4YKJ - chains A and B; structure by X-ray diffraction, 1.40 A resolution.

[Chain A (and B)]
Molecule: ML032222a iGluR
Organism: Mnemiopsis leidyi
Notes: fragment: ligand binding domain; chain B of this document is another copy of the same molecule, construct and numbering; everything in this record applies to it too
Chain sequence (256 residues; each row starts with the number of its first residue):
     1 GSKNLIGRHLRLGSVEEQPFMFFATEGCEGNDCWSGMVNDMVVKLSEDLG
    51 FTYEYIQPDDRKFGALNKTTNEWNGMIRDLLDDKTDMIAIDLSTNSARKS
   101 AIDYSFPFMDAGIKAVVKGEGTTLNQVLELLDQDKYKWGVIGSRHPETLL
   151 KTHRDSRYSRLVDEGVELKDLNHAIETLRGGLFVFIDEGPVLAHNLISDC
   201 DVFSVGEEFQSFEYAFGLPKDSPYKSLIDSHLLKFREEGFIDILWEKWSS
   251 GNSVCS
Unresolved in the structure: 1-4, 252-256 (chain B: 256)
Disulfides: C28-C33
Ligand contacts: alanine / glycine: E17, F63, D91, L92, S93, R98, R144, H145, E188, Y214

[How chain A and chain B interact]
Pairs across the interface - 33 pairs, chain A then chain B:
  T94(A) - F106(B)
  N95(A) - L233(B)
  N95(A) - E237(B)
  S96(A) - K234(B)
  S96(A) - E237(B)  hydrogen bond
  K99(A) - S226(B)  hydrogen bond (side chain-backbone)
  K99(A) - D229(B)
  K99(A) - S230(B)
  K99(A) - L233(B)
  F106(A) - T94(B)
  D110(A) - D110(B)
  D110(A) - E213(B)
  L149(A) - E237(B)
  T152(A) - E237(B)
  Q210(A) - E237(B)  hydrogen bond (side chain-backbone)
  S211(A) - R236(B)  hydrogen bond
  E213(A) - P107(B)
  E213(A) - E213(B)
  E213(A) - R236(B)  salt bridge
  S226(A) - K99(B)  hydrogen bond (backbone-side chain)
  D229(A) - K99(B)
  S230(A) - K99(B)
  L233(A) - N95(B)
  L233(A) - S96(B)
  L233(A) - K99(B)
  K234(A) - S96(B)
  R236(A) - S211(B)  hydrogen bond
  R236(A) - E213(B)  salt bridge
  E237(A) - N95(B)
  E237(A) - S96(B)  hydrogen bond
  E237(A) - L149(B)
  E237(A) - T152(B)
  E237(A) - Q210(B)
Also at the interface, not in a pair above, chain A (21 interface residues in all): P107, K225, E238
Also at the interface, not in a pair above, chain B (21 interface residues in all): R154, K225

[Summary]
The chain A/chain B interface involves 21 residues from each chain, with 7 hydrogen bonds and 2 salt bridges.
Polar pairs include E213(A)-R236(B), S96(A)-E237(B) and K99(A)-S226(B). Ligands of chain A: alanine / glycine.
Chain A and chain B are both ML032222a iGluR (Mnemiopsis leidyi); the structure, Mnemiopsis leidyi ML032222a
iGluR LBD complex with Alanine, was determined by X-ray diffraction together with 4YKI, 4YKK, 4YKP and 4ZDM
from the same study.
